Entry 6FKF (electron microscopy, 3.15 A resolution); this record covers chains B and g of the 26 polymer chains in the assembly.

# Chain B
Name: ATP synthase subunit beta, chloroplastic
Organism: Spinacia oleracea
Notes: EC 3.6.3.14
UniProt: P00825 (ATPB_SPIOL); numbering as in UniProt (aligned over 1-498)
Chain sequence (498 residues; each row starts with the number of its first residue):
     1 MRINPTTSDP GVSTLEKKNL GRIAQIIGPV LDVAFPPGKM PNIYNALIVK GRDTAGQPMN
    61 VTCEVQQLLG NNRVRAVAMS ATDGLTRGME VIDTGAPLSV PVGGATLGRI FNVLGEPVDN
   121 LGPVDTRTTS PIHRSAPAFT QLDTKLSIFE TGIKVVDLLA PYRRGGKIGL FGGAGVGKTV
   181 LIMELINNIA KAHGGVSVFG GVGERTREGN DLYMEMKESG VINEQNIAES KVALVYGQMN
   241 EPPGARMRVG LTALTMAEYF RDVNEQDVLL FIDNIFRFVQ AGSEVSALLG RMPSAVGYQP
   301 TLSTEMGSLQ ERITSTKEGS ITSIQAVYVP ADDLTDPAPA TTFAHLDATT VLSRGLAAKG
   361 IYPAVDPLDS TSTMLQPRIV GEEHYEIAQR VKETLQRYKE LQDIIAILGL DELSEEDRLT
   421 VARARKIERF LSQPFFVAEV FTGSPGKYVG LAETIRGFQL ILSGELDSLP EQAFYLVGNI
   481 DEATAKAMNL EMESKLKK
Not modelled in the structure: 1-17, 497-498
Curated features (UniProtKB/Swiss-Prot):
  - binding site (ATP): Gly-172 to Thr-179
Small-molecule neighbours: ATP (adenosine-5'-triphosphate): Thr-373, Gln-376, Arg-378

# Chain g
Name: ATP synthase gamma chain, chloroplastic
Organism: Spinacia oleracea
UniProt: P05435 (ATPG_SPIOL); numbering as in UniProt (aligned over 1-364)
Chain sequence (364 residues; row label = number of the first residue in the row):
     1 MACSLSFSSS VSTFHLPTTT QSTQAPPNNA TTLPTTNPIQ CANLRELRDR IGSVKNTQKI
    61 TEAMKLVAAA KVRRAQEAVV NGRPFSETLV EVLYNMNEQL QTEDVDVPLT KIRTVKKVAL
   121 MVVTGDRGLC GGFNNMLLKK AESRIAELKK LGVDYTIISI GKKGNTYFIR RPEIPVDRYF
   181 DGTNLPTAKE AQAIADDVFS LFVSEEVDKV EMLYTKFVSL VKSDPVIHTL LPLSPKGEIC
   241 DINGKCVDAA EDELFRLTTK EGKLTVERDM IKTETPAFSP ILEFEQDPAQ ILDALLPLYL
   301 NSQILRALQE SLASELAARM TAMSNATDNA NELKKTLSIN YNRARQAKIT GEILEIVAGA
   361 NACV
Not modelled in the structure: 1-42, 364
Curated features (UniProtKB/Swiss-Prot):
  - active site: Cys-130
Cystine bridges: Cys-240/Cys-246
What the authors report for this chain:
  - contacts within the chain: Phe-217/Phe-255 (pi stacking), His-228/Asp-241

# Interface between chain B and chain g
Pairs across the interface (34):
  Met-292(B) / Val-357(g)  hydrophobic
  Met-292(B) / Asn-361(g)
  Pro-293(B) / Ile-353(g)  hydrophobic
  Pro-293(B) / Val-357(g)
  Ala-295(B) / Thr-350(g)
  Val-296(B) / Gln-346(g)
  Val-296(B) / Thr-350(g)  hydrogen bond (backbone-side chain)
  Gly-297(B) / Ile-353(g)
  Ala-331(B) / Arg-345(g)
  Asp-333(B) / Asn-342(g)
  Asp-333(B) / Arg-345(g)  salt bridge
  Asp-333(B) / Gln-346(g)  hydrogen bond
  Thr-335(B) / Gln-346(g)
  Asp-336(B) / Gln-346(g)
  Arg-397(B) / Glu-261(g)  salt bridge
  Leu-401(B) / Gly-262(g)
  Asp-403(B) / Leu-66(g)
  Ile-404(B) / Thr-259(g)
  Ile-404(B) / Leu-264(g)  hydrophobic
  Ile-407(B) / Leu-66(g)
  Ile-407(B) / Ala-69(g)
  Leu-408(B) / Arg-73(g)
  Leu-408(B) / Leu-257(g)
  Asp-411(B) / Arg-256(g)
  Glu-412(B) / Arg-73(g)  salt bridge
  Glu-412(B) / Arg-256(g)  salt bridge
  Glu-412(B) / Thr-258(g)  hydrogen bond (backbone-side chain)
  Leu-413(B) / Thr-258(g)
  Leu-413(B) / Thr-259(g)
  Ser-414(B) / Thr-258(g)
  Ser-414(B) / Thr-259(g)  hydrogen bond (backbone-side chain)
  Asp-417(B) / Thr-259(g)  hydrogen bond
  Asp-417(B) / Lys-260(g)
  Asp-417(B) / Glu-261(g)
Interface residues without a listed pair, chain B (23 interface residues in all): Asp-332, Pro-337, Glu-400
Interface residues without a listed pair, chain g (22 interface residues in all): Glu-62, Ala-70, Gln-76, Ile-349
The authors on this interface:
  - interface residues, chain g: Glu-261(g)

# Summary
23 residues of chain B and 22 residues of chain g are in contact; the contacts include 5 hydrogen bonds and 4
salt bridges. Polar contacts include Asp-333(B)/Arg-345(g), Arg-397(B)/Glu-261(g) and Glu-412(B)/Arg-73(g).
Ligands of chain B: ATP. The paper reports the interface residue Glu-261(g); contacts within the chain
involving Phe-217(g), Phe-255(g) and His-228(g) among others.
Chain B is ATP synthase subunit beta, chloroplastic and chain g is ATP synthase gamma chain, chloroplastic,
both from Spinacia oleracea; the structure, Chloroplast F1Fo conformation 1, was determined by electron
microscopy together with 6FKH and 6FKI from the same study.
